Entry 6KIY (X-ray diffraction, 1.90 A resolution); this record covers chain A.

Chain A:
Protein: Oxidoreductase, aldo/keto reductase family
Source organism: Thermotoga maritima MSB8
UniProt: Q9X265 (Q9X265_THEMA); residue numbers follow UniProt; this construct covers 1-274
Chain sequence (275 residues; row label = number of the first residue in the row; numbering starts at 0):
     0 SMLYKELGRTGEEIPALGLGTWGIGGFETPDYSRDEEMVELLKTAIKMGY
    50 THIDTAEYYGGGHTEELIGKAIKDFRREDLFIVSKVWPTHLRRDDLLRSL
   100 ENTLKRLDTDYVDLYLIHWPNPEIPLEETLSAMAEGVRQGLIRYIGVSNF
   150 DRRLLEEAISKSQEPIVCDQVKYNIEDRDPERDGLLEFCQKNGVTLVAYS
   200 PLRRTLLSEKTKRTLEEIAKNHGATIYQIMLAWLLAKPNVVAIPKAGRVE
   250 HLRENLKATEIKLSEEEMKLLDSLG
Differences from the reference sequence: expression tag (0)
Small-molecule neighbours:
  - Epalrestat (EPR; {5-[(2E)-2-methyl-3-phenylprop-2-en-1-ylidene]-4-oxo-2-thioxo-1,3-thiazolidin-3-yl}acetic acid): Trp21, Tyr57, Tyr58, Trp86, His117, Trp118, Arg203
  - NADP (NAP; NADP nicotinamide-adenine-dinucleotide phosphate): Gly19, Thr20, Trp21, Asp53, Tyr58, Lys84, His117, Trp118, Ser147, Asn148, Gln169, Tyr198, Ser199, Pro200, Leu201, Arg202, Arg203, Thr204, Tyr226, Ile242, Pro243, Lys244, Ala245, Gly246, Arg247, His250, Glu253, Asn254
What the authors report for this chain:
  - binding site for Epalrestat: Trp21, Tyr57, Tyr58, Trp86, His117, Trp118
  - binding site for NADP: Tyr198
  - catalytic residues: Asp53, Tyr58, Lys84, His117 (citing earlier work)

Overview:
Bound to chain A: NADP and Epalrestat. The paper reports catalytic residues Asp53, Tyr58 and Lys84 among
others; a binding site for Epalrestat at Trp21, Tyr57 and Tyr58 among others.
Chain A is Oxidoreductase, aldo/keto reductase family (Thermotoga maritima MSB8); the structure, Crystal
structure of a thermostable aldo-keto reductase Tm1743 in complex with inhibitor Epalrestat, was determined by
X-ray diffraction together with 6KY6 and 6KIK from the same study.
